PDB entry 4A13 | electron microscopy, 11.30 A resolution (very low resolution: no residue pairs are listed; an interface is given only as per-side residue counts) | chains L and M of the 16 polymer chains in the assembly

# Chain L (and M)
Name: T-complex protein 1 subunit beta
Source organism: Bos taurus
Notes: chain M of this document is another copy of the same molecule, construct and numbering; everything in this record applies to it too
Reference sequence: Q3ZBH0 (TCPB_BOVIN); residues 1-513 here correspond to UniProt positions 14-526 (UniProt number = residue number + 13)
Chain sequence (513 residues; each row starts with the number of its first residue):
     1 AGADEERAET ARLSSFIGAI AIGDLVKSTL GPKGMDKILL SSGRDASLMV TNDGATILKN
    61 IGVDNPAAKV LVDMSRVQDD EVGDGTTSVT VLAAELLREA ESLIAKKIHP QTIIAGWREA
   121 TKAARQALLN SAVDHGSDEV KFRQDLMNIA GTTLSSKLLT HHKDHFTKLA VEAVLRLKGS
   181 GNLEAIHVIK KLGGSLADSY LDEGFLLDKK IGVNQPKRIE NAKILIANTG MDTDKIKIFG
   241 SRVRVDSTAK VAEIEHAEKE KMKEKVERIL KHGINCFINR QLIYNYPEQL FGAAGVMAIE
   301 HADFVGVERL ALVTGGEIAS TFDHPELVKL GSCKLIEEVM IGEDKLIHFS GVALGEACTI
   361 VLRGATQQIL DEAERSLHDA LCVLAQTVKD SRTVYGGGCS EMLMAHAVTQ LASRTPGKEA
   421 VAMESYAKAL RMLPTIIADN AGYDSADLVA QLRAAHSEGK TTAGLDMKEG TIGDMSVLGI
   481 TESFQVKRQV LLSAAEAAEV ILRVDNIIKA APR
Unresolved in the structure: 231-249 (chain M: fully traced)
UniProt features mapped onto this chain:
  - binding site (ADP): Gly31, Gly85, Thr86, Thr87, Ser88, Ser155, Ser156, Gly397, Glu482, Lys487
  - binding site (ATP): Gly31, Gly85, Thr86, Thr87, Glu482, Lys487
  - binding site (Mg(2+)): Asp84
  - modified residue: Ser47 (Phosphoserine), Lys141 (N6-acetyllysine), Lys168 (N6-acetyllysine), Ser247 (Phosphoserine), Thr248 (Phosphothreonine)
  - cross-link: Lys235 (Glycyl lysine isopeptide (Lys-Gly) (interchain with G-Cter in SUMO2))

# Interface between chain L and chain M
At this resolution (11 A) residue pairs are not listed: 32 residues of chain L and 24 of chain M lie at the interface.

# Summary
Chain L and chain M form an interface of 32 and 24 residues respectively. From UniProt: 10 ADP-binding
residues, 6 ATP-binding residues and Mg2+-binding residue Asp84(L) on chain L.
Both chains are T-complex protein 1 subunit beta (Bos taurus). Entry 4A13 (model refined against symmetry-free
cryo-EM map of TRiC-ADP) was determined by electron microscopy (same publication as 4A0O, 4A0V and 4A0W).
